PDB entry 5D0T | X-ray diffraction, 2.60 A resolution | chains A and G of the 28 polymer chains in the assembly

# Chain A
Molecule: Proteasome subunit alpha type-2
Source organism: Saccharomyces cerevisiae (strain ATCC 204508 / S288c)
Notes: EC 3.4.25.1
Reference sequence: P23639 (PSA2_YEAST); residue numbers follow UniProt; this construct covers 1-250
Amino-acid sequence (250 residues; row label = number of the first residue in the row):
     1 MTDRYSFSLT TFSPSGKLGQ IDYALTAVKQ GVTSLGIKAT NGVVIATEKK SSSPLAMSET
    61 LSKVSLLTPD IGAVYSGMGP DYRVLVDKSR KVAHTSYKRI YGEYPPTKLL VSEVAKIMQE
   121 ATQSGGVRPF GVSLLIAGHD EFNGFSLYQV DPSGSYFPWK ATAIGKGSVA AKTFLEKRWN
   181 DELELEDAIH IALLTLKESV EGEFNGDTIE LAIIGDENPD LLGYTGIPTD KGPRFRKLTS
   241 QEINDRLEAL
UniProt features mapped onto this chain:
  - cross-link: Lys108 (Glycyl lysine isopeptide (Lys-Gly) (interchain with G-Cter in ubiquitin))

# Chain G
Molecule: Proteasome subunit alpha type-1
Source organism: Saccharomyces cerevisiae (strain ATCC 204508 / S288c)
Notes: EC 3.4.25.1
Reference sequence: P21243 (PSA1_YEAST); residues -8 to 243 here correspond to UniProt positions 1-252 (UniProt number = residue number + 9)
Amino-acid sequence (252 residues; numbered -8 to 243; the number before each row is that of its first residue; numbers below 1 keep their minus sign (Met-8 is residue -8)):
    -8 MSGAAAASAA GYDRHITIFS PEGRLYQVEY AFKATNQTNI NSLAVRGKDC TVVISQKKVP
    52 DKLLDPTTVS YIFCISRTIG MVVNGPIPDA RNAALRAKAE AAEFRYKYGY DMPCDVLAKR
   112 MANLSQIYTQ RAYMRPLGVI LTFVSVDEEL GPSIYKTDPA GYYVGYKATA TGPKQQEITT
   172 NLENHFKKSK IDHINEESWE KVVEFAITHM IDALGTEFSK NDLEVGVATK DKFFTLSAEN
   232 IEERLVAIAE QD
Not modelled in the structure: -8 to 1, 243
Metal / ion sites: Mg2+: Thr8, Arg122, Met125

# Interface between chain A and chain G
Pairs across the interface (64; chain A residue first):
  Asp3(A) - Tyr124(G)
  Tyr5(A) - Ile7(G)
  Tyr5(A) - Ala123(G)  hydrophobic
  Tyr5(A) - Tyr124(G)  hydrophobic
  Leu9(A) - Ala123(G)  hydrophobic
  Gln20(A) - Ile9(G)
  Gln20(A) - Phe10(G)  hydrogen bond (side chain-backbone)
  Tyr23(A) - Phe10(G)  hydrophobic
  Tyr23(A) - Ser11(G)
  Tyr23(A) - Pro12(G)  hydrophobic
  Tyr23(A) - Gly14(G)
  Ala24(A) - Phe10(G)  hydrophobic
  Thr26(A) - Pro12(G)
  Thr26(A) - Glu13(G)
  Ala27(A) - Gly14(G)
  Ser52(A) - Tyr153(G)  hydrogen bond
  Pro54(A) - Lys158(G)
  Pro54(A) - Glu174(G)
  Leu55(A) - Tyr157(G)
  Leu55(A) - Lys158(G)  hydrogen bond (backbone-backbone)
  Leu55(A) - Ala159(G)
  Leu55(A) - Thr170(G)
  Leu55(A) - Glu174(G)
  Leu55(A) - Phe177(G)  hydrophobic
  Ala56(A) - Val155(G)  hydrophobic
  Ala56(A) - Gly156(G)
  Ala56(A) - Tyr157(G)  hydrophobic
  Met57(A) - Arg37(G)
  Met57(A) - Val155(G)
  Met57(A) - Gly156(G)  hydrogen bond (backbone-backbone)
  Met57(A) - Tyr157(G)
  Met57(A) - Lys158(G)
  Thr60(A) - Tyr146(G)
  Thr60(A) - Val155(G)
  Thr60(A) - Gly156(G)  hydrogen bond (side chain-backbone)
  Leu61(A) - Tyr153(G)  hydrophobic
  Met78(A) - Phe10(G)  hydrophobic
  Met78(A) - Leu16(G)  hydrophobic
  Pro80(A) - Gln117(G)
  Pro80(A) - Ala151(G)
  Pro80(A) - Gly152(G)
  Pro80(A) - Tyr153(G)
  Asp81(A) - Gln117(G)
  Arg83(A) - Ala113(G)  hydrogen bond (side chain-backbone)
  Arg83(A) - Asn114(G)
  Arg83(A) - Gly152(G)  hydrogen bond (side chain-backbone)
  Arg83(A) - Tyr154(G)
  Val84(A) - Asn114(G)
  Val84(A) - Gln117(G)
  Asp87(A) - Lys110(G)  salt bridge
  Asp87(A) - Asn114(G)
  Gly126(A) - Arg122(G)
  Gly126(A) - Ala123(G)  hydrogen bond (backbone-backbone)
  Val127(A) - Gln121(G)
  Val127(A) - Arg122(G)
  Arg128(A) - Thr8(G)
  Arg128(A) - Phe10(G)
  Arg128(A) - Leu16(G)
  Arg128(A) - Thr120(G)  hydrogen bond (side chain-backbone)
  Arg128(A) - Gln121(G)  hydrogen bond (backbone-backbone)
  Pro129(A) - Phe10(G)
  Pro129(A) - Gln121(G)
  Phe130(A) - Gln121(G)
  Gly131(A) - Phe10(G)
Interface residues without a listed pair, chain A (32 interface residues in all): Met1, Thr2, Gln30, Ser53, Ala121
Interface residues without a listed pair, chain G (34 interface residues in all): Thr160, Leu173

# In short
Chain A and chain G form an interface of 32 and 34 residues respectively, with 10 hydrogen bonds and 1 salt
bridge. Polar pairs include Asp87(A)-Lys110(G), Gln20(A)-Phe10(G) and Ser52(A)-Tyr153(G). Thr8(G), Arg122(G)
and Met125(G) form the Mg2+ site.
Here chain A is Proteasome subunit alpha type-2 and chain G is Proteasome subunit alpha type-1, both from
Saccharomyces cerevisiae (strain ATCC 204508 / S288c). Entry 5D0T (Yeast 20S proteasome beta5-D166N mutant in
complex with MG132) was determined by X-ray diffraction together with 5CZ4, 5CZ5, 5CZ6, 5CZ7, 5CZ8, 5CZ9 and
16 further entries from the same study.
